1FE4 - chains A and B; structure by X-ray diffraction, 1.75 A resolution.

# Chain A (and B)
Molecule: Copper transport protein ATOX1
Source organism: Homo sapiens
Notes: chain B of this document is another copy of the same molecule, construct and numbering; everything in this record applies to it too
UniProtKB: O00244 (ATOX1_HUMAN); residue numbers follow UniProt; this construct covers 1-68
Amino-acid sequence (68 residues; row label = number of the first residue in the row):
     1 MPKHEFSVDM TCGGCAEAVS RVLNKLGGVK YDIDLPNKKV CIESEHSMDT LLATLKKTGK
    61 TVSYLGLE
Ion coordination: Hg2+: Cys12, Cys15 (shared with Cys12(B), Cys15(B) of chain B)

# Interface between chain A and chain B
Residue-residue contacts (23):
  Thr11(A) - Cys12(B)  hydrogen bond
  Thr11(A) - Gly14(B)
  Cys12(A) - Thr11(B)  hydrogen bond
  Cys12(A) - Cys12(B)  hydrophobic
  Gly14(A) - Thr11(B)
  Gly14(A) - Lys60(B)
  Ala18(A) - Thr58(B)
  Ala18(A) - Gly59(B)
  Arg21(A) - Gly59(B)  hydrogen bond (side chain-backbone)
  Arg21(A) - Lys60(B)
  Arg21(A) - Thr61(B)  hydrogen bond
  Val22(A) - Lys57(B)
  Val22(A) - Gly59(B)
  Lys57(A) - Val22(B)
  Lys57(A) - Lys57(B)
  Thr58(A) - Ala18(B)
  Thr58(A) - Val22(B)
  Thr58(A) - Lys57(B)
  Thr58(A) - Thr58(B)
  Gly59(A) - Ala18(B)
  Gly59(A) - Arg21(B)  hydrogen bond (backbone-side chain)
  Gly59(A) - Val22(B)
  Thr61(A) - Arg21(B)
Interface residues without a listed pair, chain A (12 interface residues in all): Cys15, Lys60
Interface residues without a listed pair, chain B (12 interface residues in all): Cys15

# Summary
The chain A/chain B interface involves 12 residues from each chain, with 5 hydrogen bonds. Polar pairs include
Thr11(A)-Cys12(B), Arg21(A)-Gly59(B) and Arg21(A)-Thr61(B). Cys12(A) and Cys15(A) coordinate Hg2+.
Both chains are Copper transport protein ATOX1 (Homo sapiens). Entry 1FE4 (Crystal structure of mercury-HAH1)
was determined by X-ray diffraction (same publication as 1FEE and 1FE0).
